6DVC - chains C and G of the 9 polymer chains in the assembly; structure by X-ray diffraction, 3.30 A resolution.

== Chain C ==
Protein: DNA-directed RNA polymerase subunit beta
Source organism: Mycobacterium tuberculosis (strain ATCC 25618 / H37Rv)
Notes: EC 2.7.7.6
Reference sequence: P9WGY9 (RPOB_MYCTU); residue numbers follow UniProt; this construct covers 1-1178
Sequence (1178 residues; row label = number of the first residue in the row):
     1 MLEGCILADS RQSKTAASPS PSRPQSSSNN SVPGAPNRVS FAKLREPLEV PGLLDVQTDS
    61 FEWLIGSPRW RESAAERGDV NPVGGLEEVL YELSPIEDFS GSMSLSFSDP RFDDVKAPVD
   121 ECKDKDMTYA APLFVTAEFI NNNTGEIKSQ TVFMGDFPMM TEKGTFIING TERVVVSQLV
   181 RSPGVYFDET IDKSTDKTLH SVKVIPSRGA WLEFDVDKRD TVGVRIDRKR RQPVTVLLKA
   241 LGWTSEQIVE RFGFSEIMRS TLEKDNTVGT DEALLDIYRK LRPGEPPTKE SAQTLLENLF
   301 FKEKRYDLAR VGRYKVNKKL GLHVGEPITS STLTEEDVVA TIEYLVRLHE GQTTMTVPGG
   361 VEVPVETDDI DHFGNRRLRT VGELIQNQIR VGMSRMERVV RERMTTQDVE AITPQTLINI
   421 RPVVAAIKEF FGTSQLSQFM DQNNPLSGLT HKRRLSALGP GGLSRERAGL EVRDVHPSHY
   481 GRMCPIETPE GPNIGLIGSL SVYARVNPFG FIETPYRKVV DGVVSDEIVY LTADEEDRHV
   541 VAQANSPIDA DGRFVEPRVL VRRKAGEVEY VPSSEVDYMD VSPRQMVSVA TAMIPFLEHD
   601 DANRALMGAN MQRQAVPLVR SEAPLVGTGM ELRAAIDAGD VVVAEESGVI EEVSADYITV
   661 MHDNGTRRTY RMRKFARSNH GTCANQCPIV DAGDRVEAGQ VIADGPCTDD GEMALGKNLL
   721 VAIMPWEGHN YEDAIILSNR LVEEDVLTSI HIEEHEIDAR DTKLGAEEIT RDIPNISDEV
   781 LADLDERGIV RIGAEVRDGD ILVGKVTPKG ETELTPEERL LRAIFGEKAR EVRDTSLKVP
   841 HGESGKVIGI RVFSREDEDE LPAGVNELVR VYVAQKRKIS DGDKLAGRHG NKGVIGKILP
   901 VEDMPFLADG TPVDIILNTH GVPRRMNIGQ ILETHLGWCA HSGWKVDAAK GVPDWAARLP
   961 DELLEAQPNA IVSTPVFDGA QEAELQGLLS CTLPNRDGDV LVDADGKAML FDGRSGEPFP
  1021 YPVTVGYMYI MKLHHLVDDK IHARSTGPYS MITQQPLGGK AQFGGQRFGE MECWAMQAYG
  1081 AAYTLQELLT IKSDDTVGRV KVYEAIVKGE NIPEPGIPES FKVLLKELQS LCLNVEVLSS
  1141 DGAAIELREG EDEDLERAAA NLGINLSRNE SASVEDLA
Not modelled in the structure: 1-27, 1154-1178

== Chain G ==
Molecule: 17-nt DNA strand
Sequence (17 nucleotides; row label = number of the first residue in the row):
     4 GCATCCGTGA GTCGAGG

== Interface between chain C and chain G ==
Residue-residue contacts (11; chain C residue first):
  Lys218(C) - DA6(G)  phosphate contact
  Lys218(C) - DT7(G)  salt bridge to the phosphate
  Arg219(C) - DA6(G)  phosphate contact
  Gly1059(C) - DA18(G)  phosphate contact
  Lys1060(C) - DA18(G)  hydrogen bond to the phosphate
  Ala1061(C) - DG19(G)  phosphate contact
  Gln1066(C) - DG17(G)  sugar contact
  Arg1067(C) - DC16(G)  salt bridge to the phosphate
  Arg1067(C) - DG17(G)  hydrogen bond to the phosphate
  Gly1069(C) - DC16(G)  phosphate contact
  Met1071(C) - DT15(G)  sugar contact
Also at the interface, not in a pair above, chain C (11 interface residues in all): Ser194, Gly1065
Also at the interface, not in a pair above, chain G (8 interface residues in all): DG14

== In short ==
11 residues of chain C face 8 of chain G across their interface, with 2 hydrogen bonds and 2 salt bridges.
Polar contacts include Lys1060(C)-DA18(G), Arg1067(C)-DG17(G) and Lys218(C)-DT7(G).
Here chain C is DNA-directed RNA polymerase subunit beta (Mycobacterium tuberculosis (strain ATCC 25618 /
H37Rv)) and chain G is a 17-nt DNA strand. Entry 6DVC (Crystal structure of Mycobacterium tuberculosis
transcription initiation complex(ECF sigma factor L) containing 5nt RNA with 6nt ...) was determined by X-ray
diffraction, deposited together with 6DV9, 6DVB, 6DVD and 6DVE.
